PDB entry 2VUM | X-ray diffraction, 3.40 A resolution | chains A and B of the 16 polymer chains in the assembly

== Chain A ==
Molecule: DNA-directed RNA polymerase II subunit RPB1
Organism: Saccharomyces cerevisiae
Notes: EC 2.7.7.6
UniProtKB: P04050 (RPB1_YEAST); numbering as in UniProt (aligned over 1-1733)
Chain sequence (1733 residues; each row starts with the number of its first residue):
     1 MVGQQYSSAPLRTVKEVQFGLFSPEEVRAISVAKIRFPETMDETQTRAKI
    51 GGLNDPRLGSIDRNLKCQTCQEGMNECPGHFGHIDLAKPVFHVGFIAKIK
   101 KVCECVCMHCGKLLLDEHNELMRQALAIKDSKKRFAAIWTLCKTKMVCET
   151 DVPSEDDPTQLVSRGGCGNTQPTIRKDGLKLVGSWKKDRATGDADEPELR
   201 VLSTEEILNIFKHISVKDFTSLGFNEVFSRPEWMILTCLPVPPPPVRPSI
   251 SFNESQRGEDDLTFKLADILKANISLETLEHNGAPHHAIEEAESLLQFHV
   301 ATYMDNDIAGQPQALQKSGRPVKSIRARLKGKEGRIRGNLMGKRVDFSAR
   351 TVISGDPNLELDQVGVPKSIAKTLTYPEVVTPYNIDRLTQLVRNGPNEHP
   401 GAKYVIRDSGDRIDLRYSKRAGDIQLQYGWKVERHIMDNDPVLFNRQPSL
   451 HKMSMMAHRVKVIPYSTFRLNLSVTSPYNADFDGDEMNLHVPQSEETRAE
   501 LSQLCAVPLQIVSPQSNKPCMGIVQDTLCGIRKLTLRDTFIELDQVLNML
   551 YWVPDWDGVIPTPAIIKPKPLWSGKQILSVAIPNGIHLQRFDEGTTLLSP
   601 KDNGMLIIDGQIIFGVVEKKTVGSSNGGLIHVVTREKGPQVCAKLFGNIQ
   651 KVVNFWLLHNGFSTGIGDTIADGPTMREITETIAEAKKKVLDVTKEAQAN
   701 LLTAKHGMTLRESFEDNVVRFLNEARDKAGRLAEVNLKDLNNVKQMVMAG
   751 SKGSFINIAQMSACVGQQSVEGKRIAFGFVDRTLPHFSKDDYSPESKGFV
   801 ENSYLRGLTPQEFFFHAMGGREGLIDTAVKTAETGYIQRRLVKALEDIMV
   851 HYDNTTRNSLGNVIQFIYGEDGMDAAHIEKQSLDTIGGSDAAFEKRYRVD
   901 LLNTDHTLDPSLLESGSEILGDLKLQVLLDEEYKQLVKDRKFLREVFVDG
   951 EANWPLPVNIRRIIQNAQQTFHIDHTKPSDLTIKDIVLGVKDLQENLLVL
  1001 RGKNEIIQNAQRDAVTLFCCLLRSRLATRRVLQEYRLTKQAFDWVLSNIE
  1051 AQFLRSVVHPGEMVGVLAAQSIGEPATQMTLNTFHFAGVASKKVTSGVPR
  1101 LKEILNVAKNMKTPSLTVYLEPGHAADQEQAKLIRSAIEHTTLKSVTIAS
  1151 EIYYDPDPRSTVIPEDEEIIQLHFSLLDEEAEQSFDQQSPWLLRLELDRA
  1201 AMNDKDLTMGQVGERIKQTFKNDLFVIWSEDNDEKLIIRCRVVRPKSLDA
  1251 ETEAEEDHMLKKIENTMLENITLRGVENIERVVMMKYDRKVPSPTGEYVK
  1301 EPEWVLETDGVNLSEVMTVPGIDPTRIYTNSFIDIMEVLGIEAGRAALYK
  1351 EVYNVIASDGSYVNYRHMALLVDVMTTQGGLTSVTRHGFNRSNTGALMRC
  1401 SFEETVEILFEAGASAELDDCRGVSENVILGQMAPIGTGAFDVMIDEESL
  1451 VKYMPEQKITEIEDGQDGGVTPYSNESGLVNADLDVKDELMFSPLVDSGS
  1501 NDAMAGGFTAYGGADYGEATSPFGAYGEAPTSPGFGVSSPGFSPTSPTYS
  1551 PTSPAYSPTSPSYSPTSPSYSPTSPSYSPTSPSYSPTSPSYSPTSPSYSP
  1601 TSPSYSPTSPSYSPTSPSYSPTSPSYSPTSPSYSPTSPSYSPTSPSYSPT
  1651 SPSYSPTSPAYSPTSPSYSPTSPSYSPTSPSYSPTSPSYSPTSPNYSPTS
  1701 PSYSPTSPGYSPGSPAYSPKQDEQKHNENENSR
Disordered / not traced: 1, 187-194, 1086-1093, 1177-1186, 1244-1253, 1456-1733
Swiss-Prot annotation at these positions:
  - region: Pro248 to Asp260 (Lid loop), Asn306 to Lys323 (Rudder loop), Pro810 to Glu822 (Bridging helix)
  - binding site (Zn(2+)): Cys67, Cys70, Cys77, His80, Cys107, Cys110, Cys148, Cys167
  - binding site (Mg(2+)): Asp481, Asp483, Asp485
  - modified residue: Thr1471 (Phosphothreonine)
  - cross-link (Glycyl lysine isopeptide (Lys-Gly)): Lys695 (interchain with G-Cter in ubiquitin), Lys1246 (interchain with G-Cter in ubiquitin), Lys1350 (interchain with G-Cter in ubiquitin)
Bound ions: Zn2+: Cys67, His80; Mg2+: Asp481, Asp483, Asp485 (shared with 1 residue of chain P)
From the paper describing this entry:
  - binding site for Amatoxin: Asn723, Arg726, Gln760, Gln767, Gln768, Ser769, Gly772, Glu822, Asn1082, His1085
  - contacts within the chain: Gln768-His816, Glu771-Glu822, Val829-Leu1081, Leu1081-Pro1099, Asp826-Asn1082
  - conformationally variable residues (helix shift, loop rearrangement): Asp826 to Glu833, Leu1081

== Chain B ==
Molecule: DNA-directed RNA polymerase II subunit RPB2
Organism: Saccharomyces cerevisiae
Notes: EC 2.7.7.6
UniProtKB: P08518 (RPB2_YEAST); residues 1-1224 here = UniProt positions 1-1224
Chain sequence (1224 residues; numbered 1 to 1224; the number before each row is that of its first residue):
     1 MSDLANSEKYYDEDPYGFEDESAPITAEDSWAVISAFFREKGLVSQQLDS
    51 FNQFVDYTLQDIICEDSTLILEQLAQHTTESDNISRKYEISFGKIYVTKP
   101 MVNESDGVTHALYPQEARLRNLTYSSGLFVDVKKRTYEAIDVPGRELKYE
   151 LIAEESEDDSESGKVFIGRLPIMLRSKNCYLSEATESDLYKLKECPFDMG
   201 GYFIINGSEKVLIAQERSAGNIVQVFKKAAPSPISHVAEIRSALEKGSRF
   251 ISTLQVKLYGREGSSARTIKATLPYIKQDIPIVIIFRALGIIPDGEILEH
   301 ICYDVNDWQMLEMLKPCVEDGFVIQDRETALDFIGRRGTALGIKKEKRIQ
   351 YAKDILQKEFLPHITQLEGFESRKAFFLGYMINRLLLCALDRKDQDDRDH
   401 FGKKRLDLAGPLLAQLFKTLFKKLTKDIFRYMQRTVEEAHDFNMKLAINA
   451 KTITSGLKYALATGNWGEQKKAMSSRAGVSQVLNRYTYSSTLSHLRRTNT
   501 PIGRDGKLAKPRQLHNTHWGLVCPAETPEGQACGLVKNLSLMSCISVGTD
   551 PMPIITFLSEWGMEPLEDYVPHQSPDATRVFVNGVWHGVHRNPARLMETL
   601 RTLRRKGDINPEVSMIRDIREKELKIFTDAGRVYRPLFIVEDDESLGHKE
   651 LKVRKGHIAKLMATEYQDIEGGFEDVEEYTWSSLLNEGLVEYIDAEEEES
   701 ILIAMQPEDLEPAEANEENDLDVDPAKRIRVSHHATTFTHCEIHPSMILG
   751 VAASIIPFPDHNQSPRNTYQSAMGKQAMGVFLTNYNVRMDTMANILYYPQ
   801 KPLGTTRAMEYLKFRELPAGQNAIVAIACYSGYNQEDSMIMNQSSIDRGL
   851 FRSLFFRSYMDQEKKYGMSITETFEKPQRTNTLRMKHGTYDKLDDDGLIA
   901 PGVRVSGEDVIIGKTTPISPDEEELGQRTAYHSKRDASTPLRSTENGIVD
   951 QVLVTTNQDGLKFVKVRVRTTKIPQIGDKFASRHGQKGTIGITYRREDMP
  1001 FTAEGIVPDLIINPHAIPSRMTVAHLIECLLSKVAALSGNEGDASPFTDI
  1051 TVEGISKLLREHGYQSRGFEVMYNGHTGKKLMAQIFFGPTYYQRLRHMVD
  1101 DKIHARARGPMQVLTRQPVEGRSRDGGLRFGEMERDCMIAHGAASFLKER
  1151 LMEASDAFRVHICGICGLMTVIAKLNHNQFECKGCDNKIDIYQIHIPYAA
  1201 KLLFQELMAMNITPRLYTDRSRDF
Disordered / not traced: 1-19, 71-89, 135-163, 336-344, 438-445, 503-508, 669-677, 716-721, 920-932
Bound ions: Zn2+ near Cys1166 (its only coordinating residue here)
From the paper describing this entry:
  - binding site for Amatoxin: Gln763

== How chain A and chain B interact ==
Residue-residue contacts (394):
  Val2(A) - Ala1157(B)  hydrophobic
  Val2(A) - Phe1158(B)
  Val2(A) - His1195(B)
  Gln4(A) - Arg1159(B)
  Gln5(A) - Arg1159(B)  hydrogen bond (backbone-side chain)
  Tyr6(A) - Leu1175(B)
  Ser7(A) - Arg1159(B)
  Ser7(A) - His1161(B)  hydrogen bond
  Ser7(A) - Leu1175(B)
  Ser7(A) - Phe1180(B)
  Ser7(A) - Gln1193(B)
  Ser8(A) - Asn1178(B)  hydrogen bond
  Ser8(A) - Phe1180(B)
  Ala9(A) - Phe1180(B)  hydrophobic
  Ala9(A) - Gln1193(B)
  Pro10(A) - Ile1191(B)
  Pro10(A) - Tyr1192(B)
  Pro10(A) - Gln1193(B)  hydrogen bond (backbone-backbone)
  Leu11(A) - Gln1193(B)
  Arg12(A) - Tyr1192(B)
  Arg12(A) - Gln1193(B)  hydrogen bond (backbone-backbone)
  Arg12(A) - Ile1194(B)
  Arg12(A) - Thr1218(B)
  Thr13(A) - Thr1218(B)
  Val14(A) - Leu1216(B)  hydrophobic
  Val14(A) - Tyr1217(B)
  Lys15(A) - Tyr1217(B)  hydrogen bond (backbone-backbone)
  Lys15(A) - Thr1218(B)
  Lys15(A) - Arg1220(B)  hydrogen bond (backbone-side chain)
  Glu16(A) - Arg1215(B)
  Glu16(A) - Tyr1217(B)  hydrogen bond (backbone-backbone)
  Glu16(A) - Asp1219(B)
  Glu16(A) - Arg1220(B)
  Glu16(A) - Ser1221(B)  hydrogen bond (side chain-backbone)
  Glu16(A) - Arg1222(B)  hydrogen bond (side chain-backbone)
  Val17(A) - Arg1215(B)
  Gln18(A) - Thr1213(B)
  Gln18(A) - Pro1214(B)
  Gln18(A) - Arg1215(B)  hydrogen bond (backbone-backbone)
  Phe19(A) - Thr1213(B)
  Phe19(A) - Pro1214(B)  hydrophobic
  Gly20(A) - Asn1211(B)
  Gly20(A) - Ile1212(B)
  Gly20(A) - Thr1213(B)  hydrogen bond (backbone-backbone)
  Leu21(A) - Asn1211(B)
  Leu21(A) - Ile1212(B)  hydrophobic
  Leu21(A) - Thr1213(B)
  Phe22(A) - Met1208(B)  hydrophobic
  Phe22(A) - Asn1211(B)  hydrogen bond (backbone-backbone)
  Phe22(A) - Thr1213(B)
  Glu26(A) - Arg1215(B)  salt bridge
  Ala29(A) - Gly1184(B)
  Ile30(A) - Leu1168(B)  hydrophobic
  Ile30(A) - Thr1170(B)
  Ile30(A) - Lys1183(B)  hydrogen bond (backbone-side chain)
  Gln68(A) - Lys1174(B)
  Cys70(A) - Lys1174(B)
  Gln71(A) - Asn1176(B)  hydrogen bond
  Glu72(A) - Ala1173(B)
  Glu72(A) - Leu1175(B)
  Met74(A) - Arg1116(B)  hydrogen bond (backbone-side chain)
  Asn75(A) - Arg1116(B)
  Glu76(A) - Arg1159(B)  salt bridge
  Glu76(A) - Leu1175(B)
  Pro78(A) - Lys1201(B)
  Gly79(A) - Lys1201(B)
  Gly79(A) - Gln1205(B)
  Phe81(A) - Gln1205(B)
  Phe81(A) - Met1208(B)  hydrophobic
  Phe81(A) - Ala1209(B)
  His92(A) - Met1210(B)  hydrogen bond (side chain-backbone)
  Phe95(A) - Ile1212(B)  hydrophobic
  Trp233(A) - Asn1211(B)
  Pro240(A) - Met1208(B)
  Pro240(A) - Ala1209(B)
  Pro240(A) - Asn1211(B)
  Pro242(A) - Ala1209(B)  hydrophobic
  Pro245(A) - Leu1114(B)
  Pro245(A) - Tyr1198(B)
  Pro245(A) - Lys1201(B)
  Val246(A) - Leu1114(B)
  Val246(A) - Gln1205(B)
  Asn253(A) - Arg884(B)
  Asn253(A) - Arg935(B)
  Glu254(A) - Arg935(B)  salt bridge
  Ser255(A) - Ile918(B)
  Ser255(A) - Arg935(B)
  Gln256(A) - Arg935(B)
  Tyr303(A) - Ala1209(B)
  Met304(A) - Met1210(B)  hydrophobic
  Leu315(A) - Lys471(B)
  Ser318(A) - Lys470(B)
  Ser318(A) - Lys471(B)
  Gly319(A) - Lys471(B)
  Ile325(A) - Met1210(B)  hydrophobic
  Arg328(A) - Glu1206(B)  salt bridge
  Leu329(A) - Glu1206(B)
  Leu329(A) - Met1210(B)  hydrophobic
  Arg335(A) - Ala1199(B)
  Arg335(A) - Leu1202(B)
  Arg335(A) - Leu1203(B)
  Arg335(A) - Glu1206(B)  salt bridge
  Ile336(A) - Leu1203(B)  hydrophobic
  Arg337(A) - Arg1129(B)
  Arg337(A) - Glu1132(B)  salt bridge
  Gly338(A) - Arg1129(B)  hydrogen bond (backbone-side chain)
  Asn339(A) - Thr1115(B)
  Asn339(A) - Gln1117(B)  hydrogen bond (backbone-side chain)
  Asn339(A) - Ala1199(B)
  Leu340(A) - Pro1197(B)  hydrophobic
  Leu340(A) - Ala1199(B)  hydrophobic
  Leu340(A) - Ala1200(B)
  Met341(A) - Glu1132(B)
  Met341(A) - Arg1135(B)
  Gly342(A) - Arg1129(B)  hydrogen bond (backbone-side chain)
  Gly342(A) - Gly1131(B)
  Lys343(A) - Gln1117(B)
  Lys343(A) - Arg1129(B)
  Lys343(A) - Phe1130(B)  hydrogen bond (backbone-backbone)
  Lys343(A) - Leu1151(B)  hydrogen bond (side chain-backbone)
  Lys343(A) - Ser1155(B)
  Lys343(A) - Asp1156(B)  salt bridge
  Lys343(A) - Pro1197(B)
  Arg344(A) - Gln1117(B)
  Arg344(A) - Pro1118(B)
  Arg344(A) - Val1119(B)
  Arg344(A) - Glu1120(B)  salt bridge
  Arg344(A) - Gly1127(B)  hydrogen bond (side chain-backbone)
  Arg344(A) - Leu1128(B)
  Arg344(A) - Arg1129(B)
  Arg344(A) - Ser1155(B)  hydrogen bond (backbone-side chain)
  Val345(A) - Pro1118(B)
  Val345(A) - Leu1128(B)  hydrogen bond (backbone-backbone)
  Val345(A) - Phe1130(B)  hydrophobic
  Val345(A) - Arg1150(B)
  Val345(A) - Ala1154(B)
  Asp346(A) - Arg1106(B)  salt bridge
  Asp346(A) - Arg1108(B)  hydrogen bond (side chain-backbone)
  Asp346(A) - Gly1109(B)
  Asp346(A) - Arg1150(B)
  Asp346(A) - Ala1154(B)  hydrogen bond (backbone-backbone)
  Phe347(A) - Arg1106(B)  hydrogen bond (backbone-backbone)
  Phe347(A) - Ala1107(B)
  Phe347(A) - Arg1150(B)
  Ser348(A) - Ala1105(B)
  Ser348(A) - Arg1106(B)  hydrogen bond (backbone-backbone)
  Ser348(A) - Leu1128(B)  hydrogen bond (side chain-backbone)
  Ala349(A) - His1104(B)
  Ala349(A) - Ala1105(B)  hydrophobic
  Ala349(A) - Leu1128(B)
  Arg350(A) - Lys1102(B)
  Arg350(A) - Ile1103(B)
  Arg350(A) - His1104(B)  hydrogen bond (backbone-backbone)
  Arg350(A) - Leu1128(B)
  Thr351(A) - Ile1103(B)
  Thr351(A) - His1104(B)
  Asp356(A) - Tyr833(B)  hydrogen bond
  Pro357(A) - Ser831(B)
  Pro357(A) - Gly832(B)
  Pro357(A) - Tyr833(B)  hydrophobic
  Asn358(A) - Tyr833(B)  hydrogen bond
  Pro367(A) - Ile1103(B)  hydrophobic
  Ile370(A) - Ala1105(B)  hydrophobic
  Thr373(A) - Ala1105(B)
  Thr373(A) - Ala1107(B)
  Leu374(A) - Arg1106(B)
  Arg412(A) - Arg1108(B)
  Glu433(A) - Arg1108(B)  salt bridge
  Leu443(A) - Phe1146(B)  hydrophobic
  Gln447(A) - Glu1134(B)
  Ser449(A) - Met1133(B)
  Ser449(A) - Glu1134(B)  hydrogen bond
  Ser449(A) - Cys1137(B)
  His451(A) - Cys1137(B)  hydrogen bond (backbone-side chain)
  Lys452(A) - Ala1140(B)
  Lys452(A) - His1141(B)  hydrogen bond (backbone-side chain)
  Met455(A) - Phe1130(B)  hydrophobic
  Met455(A) - Glu1134(B)
  Met455(A) - Cys1137(B)  hydrophobic
  Met455(A) - Met1138(B)  hydrophobic
  Met455(A) - His1141(B)  hydrogen bond (backbone-side chain)
  Tyr465(A) - Ile976(B)  hydrophobic
  Ser466(A) - Gln975(B)  hydrogen bond
  Ser466(A) - Val1099(B)
  Ser466(A) - Asp1100(B)  hydrogen bond
  Ser466(A) - Ile1103(B)
  Thr467(A) - Ile976(B)
  Thr467(A) - Val1099(B)
  Arg469(A) - Gly991(B)  hydrogen bond (side chain-backbone)
  Leu472(A) - Gln835(B)
  Leu472(A) - Glu836(B)
  Asp481(A) - Glu836(B)
  Phe482(A) - Gln835(B)
  Phe482(A) - Glu836(B)  hydrogen bond (backbone-backbone)
  Phe482(A) - Asp837(B)
  Phe482(A) - Ser838(B)
  Phe482(A) - Thr989(B)  hydrogen bond (backbone-side chain)
  Asp483(A) - Lys979(B)
  Asp483(A) - Lys987(B)  salt bridge
  Asp483(A) - Thr989(B)
  Gly484(A) - Thr989(B)
  Glu486(A) - Lys1102(B)
  Asn488(A) - Leu1128(B)
  His490(A) - Phe1130(B)
  His490(A) - Arg1150(B)  hydrogen bond
  Val491(A) - Arg1150(B)  hydrogen bond (backbone-side chain)
  Pro492(A) - Glu1149(B)
  Gln493(A) - Glu1149(B)  hydrogen bond (backbone-side chain)
  Ser494(A) - Glu1149(B)  hydrogen bond (backbone-side chain)
  Glu496(A) - Ser1145(B)
  Thr497(A) - Phe1146(B)
  Thr497(A) - Glu1149(B)  hydrogen bond
  Glu500(A) - Ala1143(B)
  Glu500(A) - Ala1144(B)  hydrogen bond (side chain-backbone)
  Glu500(A) - Ser1145(B)  hydrogen bond
  Glu500(A) - Phe1146(B)  hydrogen bond (side chain-backbone)
  Leu501(A) - Phe1146(B)  hydrophobic
  Leu504(A) - His1141(B)
  Gln510(A) - His1141(B)
  Val524(A) - Glu836(B)
  Gln525(A) - Gln835(B)
  Gln525(A) - Glu836(B)  hydrogen bond (side chain-backbone)
  Gln525(A) - His1015(B)
  Asp526(A) - Cys829(B)  hydrogen bond
  Asp526(A) - Gly832(B)
  Asp526(A) - Asn834(B)
  Asp526(A) - Gln835(B)  hydrogen bond (backbone-side chain)
  Asp526(A) - Asn1013(B)  hydrogen bond
  Asp526(A) - His1015(B)  salt bridge
  Thr527(A) - Gln835(B)
  Cys529(A) - His1015(B)
  Leu657(A) - Cys829(B)  hydrophobic
  Leu658(A) - Tyr830(B)
  Leu658(A) - Asn1074(B)  hydrogen bond (backbone-side chain)
  Leu658(A) - His1076(B)
  His659(A) - Asn1074(B)  hydrogen bond
  His659(A) - Thr1077(B)
  His659(A) - Leu1081(B)
  Asn660(A) - Met1082(B)
  Asn660(A) - Ala1083(B)  hydrogen bond (backbone-backbone)
  Gly661(A) - Ala1083(B)
  Phe662(A) - Ala828(B)
  Phe662(A) - Cys829(B)  hydrogen bond (backbone-backbone)
  Phe662(A) - Pro1014(B)  hydrophobic
  Ser663(A) - Ile827(B)  hydrogen bond (side chain-backbone)
  Ser663(A) - Pro1014(B)
  Ser663(A) - Gln1084(B)
  Ser663(A) - Ile1085(B)
  Ser663(A) - Phe1086(B)  hydrogen bond (side chain-backbone)
  Thr664(A) - Ile827(B)
  Thr664(A) - Pro1014(B)
  Thr664(A) - Ile1017(B)
  Thr664(A) - Phe1086(B)
  Gly665(A) - Leu1026(B)
  Gly665(A) - Phe1069(B)
  Gly665(A) - Phe1086(B)
  Ile666(A) - Leu1026(B)  hydrophobic
  Ile666(A) - Ile1027(B)  hydrophobic
  Ile666(A) - Leu1030(B)  hydrophobic
  Ile666(A) - Arg1067(B)
  Ile666(A) - Phe1069(B)  hydrophobic
  Ile666(A) - Phe1086(B)  hydrophobic
  Ile670(A) - Arg1067(B)
  Thr680(A) - Ile729(B)
  Met746(A) - Pro1014(B)
  Met746(A) - His1015(B)  hydrogen bond
  Met746(A) - Pro1018(B)  hydrophobic
  Ser751(A) - His1015(B)
  Lys752(A) - His1015(B)
  Lys752(A) - Ser1019(B)  hydrogen bond
  Asn757(A) - Pro1018(B)
  Asn757(A) - Ser1019(B)
  Asn757(A) - Met1021(B)
  Gln760(A) - Met1021(B)
  Met761(A) - Met1021(B)  hydrophobic
  Met761(A) - Val1023(B)  hydrophobic
  Val770(A) - Gln513(B)
  Ala776(A) - Asn516(B)
  Gly778(A) - Asp397(B)
  Gly778(A) - His515(B)
  Gly778(A) - Asn516(B)  hydrogen bond (backbone-side chain)
  Phe779(A) - Thr517(B)
  Phe779(A) - Glu699(B)
  Val780(A) - Glu699(B)  hydrogen bond (backbone-side chain)
  Arg782(A) - Glu698(B)  hydrogen bond (side chain-backbone)
  Arg782(A) - Glu699(B)  hydrogen bond (side chain-backbone)
  Arg782(A) - Ser700(B)
  Arg782(A) - Ile701(B)  hydrogen bond (side chain-backbone)
  Arg782(A) - Leu702(B)
  Thr783(A) - Asn516(B)
  Pro785(A) - Glu698(B)
  Pro785(A) - Ile701(B)
  Pro785(A) - Leu702(B)
  Pro785(A) - Ile703(B)  hydrogen bond (backbone-backbone)
  His786(A) - Trp519(B)
  His786(A) - Arg635(B)
  His786(A) - Ile703(B)
  His786(A) - Met705(B)  hydrogen bond
  His786(A) - Glu742(B)  salt bridge
  Phe787(A) - Leu702(B)
  Lys789(A) - Arg620(B)
  Glu795(A) - Val731(B)
  Glu801(A) - Ile729(B)
  Asn802(A) - Arg728(B)
  Asn802(A) - Ile729(B)  hydrogen bond (side chain-backbone)
  Tyr804(A) - His761(B)  hydrogen bond (backbone-side chain)
  Tyr804(A) - Asn762(B)
  Tyr804(A) - Gln763(B)
  Tyr804(A) - Met1021(B)  hydrophobic
  Leu805(A) - His761(B)
  Leu805(A) - Val1052(B)
  Arg806(A) - Ala726(B)
  Arg806(A) - Lys727(B)
  Arg806(A) - Ile729(B)
  Arg806(A) - His761(B)
  Gly807(A) - Arg728(B)  hydrogen bond (backbone-side chain)
  Gly807(A) - Asp760(B)
  Gly807(A) - His761(B)
  Leu808(A) - Arg728(B)  hydrogen bond (backbone-side chain)
  Leu808(A) - Asp760(B)  hydrogen bond (backbone-backbone)
  Leu808(A) - Phe1047(B)
  Pro810(A) - Trp519(B)  hydrophobic
  Pro810(A) - Met705(B)  hydrophobic
  Pro810(A) - Pro745(B)  hydrophobic
  Pro810(A) - Phe1047(B)
  Phe813(A) - Leu749(B)  hydrophobic
  Phe813(A) - Pro759(B)
  Phe813(A) - Phe1047(B)  hydrophobic
  Phe814(A) - Leu514(B)  hydrophobic
  Phe814(A) - His515(B)
  Phe814(A) - Trp519(B)  hydrophobic
  His816(A) - Asn762(B)
  His816(A) - Gln763(B)
  His816(A) - Ser764(B)  hydrogen bond (side chain-backbone)
  Ala817(A) - Leu514(B)  hydrophobic
  Ala817(A) - Pro524(B)  hydrophobic
  Ala817(A) - Ser764(B)
  Met818(A) - Leu514(B)
  Met818(A) - Asn516(B)
  Arg821(A) - Arg512(B)  hydrogen bond (side chain-backbone)
  Arg821(A) - Gln513(B)
  Arg821(A) - Leu514(B)
  Arg821(A) - Pro524(B)  hydrogen bond (side chain-backbone)
  Arg821(A) - Thr527(B)
  Glu822(A) - Gln513(B)
  Leu824(A) - Pro765(B)  hydrophobic
  Leu824(A) - Thr768(B)
  Ile825(A) - Arg512(B)
  Ile825(A) - Gln513(B)
  Ala828(A) - Gly530(B)
  Gln838(A) - Met1133(B)
  Arg839(A) - Glu1132(B)  salt bridge
  Val842(A) - Asp1136(B)
  Lys843(A) - Glu1132(B)
  Lys843(A) - Arg1135(B)
  Glu846(A) - Arg1135(B)  salt bridge
  Met1063(A) - Ile1139(B)
  Val1066(A) - Asp1136(B)
  Val1066(A) - Ala1140(B)  hydrophobic
  Gln1070(A) - Cys1137(B)
  Gln1070(A) - Ala1140(B)
  Lys1144(A) - Glu262(B)
  Asn1265(A) - Gly263(B)
  Asn1265(A) - Ser265(B)
  Glu1269(A) - Gly263(B)
  Leu1409(A) - Leu1207(B)  hydrophobic
  Phe1410(A) - Met1210(B)  hydrophobic
  Phe1410(A) - Ile1212(B)
  Gly1413(A) - Ile1212(B)
  Leu1418(A) - Arg1222(B)
  Asp1420(A) - Arg1222(B)  salt bridge
  Arg1422(A) - Phe1224(B)  hydrogen bond (side chain-backbone)
  Val1424(A) - Ile1139(B)  hydrophobic
  Ser1425(A) - Arg1135(B)
  Val1428(A) - Leu1151(B)  hydrophobic
  Ile1429(A) - Pro1197(B)
  Ile1429(A) - Ala1200(B)
  Leu1430(A) - His1195(B)
  Leu1430(A) - Ile1196(B)
  Leu1430(A) - Pro1197(B)
  Gly1431(A) - Lys1148(B)
  Gly1431(A) - Met1152(B)
  Gly1431(A) - Pro1197(B)
  Gln1432(A) - Lys1148(B)
  Met1433(A) - Ala1144(B)  hydrophobic
  Met1433(A) - Ser1145(B)
  Met1433(A) - Lys1148(B)
  Ile1436(A) - Ile1139(B)  hydrophobic
  Ile1436(A) - Gly1142(B)
  Ile1436(A) - Ala1144(B)
  Thr1438(A) - Gly1142(B)  hydrogen bond (side chain-backbone)
  Thr1438(A) - Ala1144(B)
  Thr1438(A) - Ser1145(B)
  Gly1439(A) - Ala1144(B)
Other interface residues (no listed pair), chain A (221 interface residues in all): Gly3, Val27, Val32, Thr69, His80, Phe228, Pro243, Pro248, Phe252, Lys317, Arg326, Val352, Ile353, Ser354, Asn445, Thr475, Cys505, Glu542, Asn654, Gly667, Asp668, Asn742, Gly753, Phe777, Leu784, Thr809, Gln811, Glu812, Gly820, Gly835, Glu1062, Ala1414, Ala1434, Gly1437
Other interface residues (no listed pair), chain B (196 interface residues in all): Ser264, His400, Ala509, His518, Gln531, Gly534, Pro725, Ile748, Asn767, Tyr769, Gly977, Gly988, Ile990, Lys1079, Lys1080, Met1111, Cys1166, Val1171, Ile1172

== Overview ==
The interface between chain A and chain B involves 221 residues on one side and 196 on the other; the contacts
include 79 hydrogen bonds and 16 salt bridges. Polar pairs include Glu26(A)-Arg1215(B), Glu76(A)-Arg1159(B)
and Glu254(A)-Arg935(B). From the paper: a binding site for Amatoxin at Asn723(A), Arg726(A) and Gln763(B)
among others; conformational variability at Asp826(A) and Leu1081(A).
Chain A is DNA-directed RNA polymerase II subunit RPB1 and chain B is DNA-directed RNA polymerase II subunit
RPB2, both from Saccharomyces cerevisiae; the structure, Alpha-amanitin inhibited complete RNA polymerase II
elongation complex, was determined by X-ray diffraction.
